Entry 8DEJ (electron microscopy, 2.86 A resolution); this record covers chains H and L of the 14 polymer chains in the assembly.

# Chain H
Protein: CRISPR-associated protein, TM1801 family
Organism: Desulfovibrio vulgaris
Reference sequence: Q72WF7 (Q72WF7_DESVH); numbering as in UniProt (aligned over 1-290)
Chain sequence (290 residues; numbered 1 to 290; the number before each row is that of its first residue):
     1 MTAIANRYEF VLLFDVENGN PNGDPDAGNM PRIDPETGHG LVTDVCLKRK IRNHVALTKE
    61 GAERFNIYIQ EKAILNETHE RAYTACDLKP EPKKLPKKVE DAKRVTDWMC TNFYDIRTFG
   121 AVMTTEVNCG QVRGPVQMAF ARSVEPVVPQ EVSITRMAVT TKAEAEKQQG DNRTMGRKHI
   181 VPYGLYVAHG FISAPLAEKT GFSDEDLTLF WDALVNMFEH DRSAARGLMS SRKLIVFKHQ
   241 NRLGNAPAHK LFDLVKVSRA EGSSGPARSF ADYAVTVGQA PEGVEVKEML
Unresolved in the structure: 167-170

# Chain L
Molecule: 47-nt RNA strand
Organism: Desulfovibrio vulgaris
Sequence (47 nucleotides; numbered 2 to 48; the number before each row is that of its first residue):
     2 GGAUUGAAAC GCCAUGCUCA GGCUGGCGAG UGGGCGCCAC UCUCCAA

# Chain H / chain L interface
Residue-residue contacts - 19 pairs, chain H then chain L:
  Asn22(H) - A48(L)  hydrogen bond to the phosphate
  Gly23(H) - A48(L)  hydrogen bond to the sugar
  Pro25(H) - A48(L)  phosphate contact
  Arg32(H) - A48(L)  salt bridge to the phosphate
  Thr43(H) - A48(L)  hydrogen bond to the phosphate
  Val45(H) - A47(L)  phosphate contact
  Cys46(H) - A47(L)  sugar contact
  Lys48(H) - C46(L)  salt bridge to the phosphate
  Arg49(H) - A47(L)  salt bridge to the phosphate
  Gly120(H) - C45(L)  sugar contact
  Ala121(H) - C45(L)  sugar contact
  Val122(H) - U44(L)  base contact
  Val122(H) - C45(L)  hydrogen bond to the sugar
  Gln131(H) - U44(L)  hydrogen bond to the sugar
  Val132(H) - U44(L)  phosphate contact
  Val132(H) - C45(L)  sugar contact
  Arg133(H) - C45(L)  phosphate contact
  Gln137(H) - C45(L)  phosphate contact
  Arg226(H) - A48(L)  hydrogen bond to the base
Also at the interface, not in a pair above, chain H (21 interface residues in all): Asn29, Arg52, Ile69, Phe119

# Summary
21 residues of chain H face 5 of chain L across their interface; the contacts include 6 hydrogen bonds and 3
salt bridges. Polar contacts include Arg226(H)-A48(L), Gly23(H)-A48(L) and Val122(H)-C45(L).
Here chain H is CRISPR-associated protein, TM1801 family and chain L is a 47-nt RNA strand, both from
Desulfovibrio vulgaris. Entry 8DEJ (D. vulgaris type I-C Cascade bound to dsDNA target) was determined by
electron microscopy (same publication as 8DFA, 8DFS, 8DEX and 8DFO).
